PDB entry 4X0L | X-ray diffraction, 2.05 A resolution | chains B and C of the 3 polymer chains in the assembly

[Chain B]
Molecule: Hemoglobin subunit beta
Organism: Homo sapiens
UniProtKB: P68871 (HBB_HUMAN); residue numbers follow UniProt; this construct covers 2-147
Sequence (146 residues; row label = number of the first residue in the row):
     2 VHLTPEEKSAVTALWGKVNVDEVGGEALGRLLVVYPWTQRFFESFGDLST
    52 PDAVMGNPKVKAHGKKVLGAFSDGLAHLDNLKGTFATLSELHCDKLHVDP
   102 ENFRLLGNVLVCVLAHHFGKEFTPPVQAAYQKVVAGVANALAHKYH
Not modelled in the structure: 2, 147
UniProt features mapped onto this chain:
  - binding site ((2R)-2,3-bisphosphoglycerate): V2, H3, K83, H144
  - binding site (heme b): H64, H93
  - site: E8, K9 (Microbial infection: Cleavage), G26, E27 (Microbial infection: Cleavage), G30, R31 (Microbial infection: Cleavage), Y36, P37 (Microbial infection: Cleavage), W38, T39 (Microbial infection: Cleavage), F46, G47 (Microbial infection: Cleavage), D53, A54 (Microbial infection: Cleavage), G57, N58 (Microbial infection: Cleavage), K60 (Not glycated), F72, S73 (Microbial infection: Cleavage), G75, L76 (Microbial infection: Cleavage), K83 (Not glycated), T85, F86 (Microbial infection: Cleavage), H93, C94 (Microbial infection: Cleavage), K96 (Not glycated), R105, L106 (Microbial infection: Cleavage), L111, V112 (Microbial infection: Cleavage), G120, K121 (Microbial infection: Cleavage), F123, T124 (Microbial infection: Cleavage), A129, A130 (Microbial infection: Cleavage) and 2 more in UniProt
  - modified residue: V2 (N-acetylvaline), S10 (Phosphoserine), T13 (Phosphothreonine), S45 (Phosphoserine), T51 (Phosphothreonine), K60 (N6-acetyllysine), K83 (N6-acetyllysine), T88 (Phosphothreonine), C94 (S-nitrosocysteine), K145 (N6-acetyllysine)
  - glycosylation: V2 (N-linked (Glc) (glycation) valine), K9 (N-linked (Glc) (glycation) lysine), K18 (N-linked (Glc) (glycation) lysine), K67 (N-linked (Glc) (glycation) lysine), K121 (N-linked (Glc) (glycation) lysine), K145 (N-linked (Glc) (glycation) lysine)
  - natural variant: V2 (V2A: In Raleigh), H3 (H3L: In Graz; H3Q: In Okayama; H3R: In Deer Lodge; H3Y: In Fukuoka), P6 (P6R: In Warwickshire), E7 (E7A: In G-Makassar; E7K: In Hb C; E7Q: In Machida; E7V: In SKCA), E8 (E8G: In G-San Jose; E8K: In G-Siriraj), K9 (K9E: In N-Timone; K9Q: In J-Luhe; K9T: In Rio Grande), S10 (S10C: In Porto Alegre), A11 (A11D: In Ankara; A11V: In Iraq-Halabja), V12 (V12D: In Windsor; V12I: In Hamilton), A14 (A14D: In J-Lens), L15 (L15P: In Saki; L15R: In Soegn), W16 (W16G: In Randwick; W16R: In Belfast), 118 further natural variant entries in UniProt
Ion coordination: heme Fe: H93 (together with oxygen molecule)
Residues lining bound ligands: heme / oxygen molecule: L32, T39, F42, F43, F46, H64, K67, V68, A71, F72, L89, L92, H93, L97, V99, N103, F104, L107, V138, L142

[Chain C]
Molecule: Haptoglobin
Organism: Homo sapiens
UniProtKB: P00738 (HPT_HUMAN); residue numbers follow UniProt; this construct covers 148-406
Sequence (259 residues; each row starts with the number of its first residue):
   148 VCGKPKNPANPVQRILGGHLDAKGSFPWQAKMVSHHNLTTGATLINEQWL
   198 LTTAKNLFLNHSENATAKDIAPTLTLYVGKKQLVEIEKVVLHPNYSQVDI
   248 GLIKLKQKVSVNERVMPICLPSKDYAEVGRVGYVSGWGRNANFKFTDHLK
   298 YVMLPVADQDQCIRHYEGSTVPEKKTPKSPVGVQPILNEHTFCAGMSKYQ
   348 EDTCYGDAGSAFAVHDLEEDTWYATGILSFDKSCAVAEYGVYVKVTSIQD
   398 WVQKTIAEN
UniProt features mapped onto this chain:
  - region: V318 to T323 (Interaction with CD163)
  - glycosylation (N-linked (GlcNAc...) asparagine): N184 (complex), N207, N211, N241 (complex)
  - natural variant: I247 (I247T: In AHP)
Disulfides: C149-C266, C309-C340, C351-C381
Covalently attached groups: N-acetylglucosamine (NAG) linked to N241

[How chain B and chain C interact]
Residue-residue contacts (23; chain B residue first):
  V35(B) - Y346(C)
  P37(B) - Y346(C)
  W38(B) - Y346(C)  hydrophobic
  W38(B) - E348(C)
  R41(B) - Q160(C)  hydrogen bond
  R41(B) - I162(C)
  R41(B) - G165(C)  hydrogen bond (side chain-backbone)
  R41(B) - H166(C)
  E44(B) - Q160(C)  hydrogen bond
  H98(B) - L167(C)
  H98(B) - A169(C)
  V99(B) - L167(C)
  D100(B) - K297(C)
  P101(B) - L167(C)
  P101(B) - H295(C)
  E102(B) - N287(C)
  E102(B) - A288(C)  hydrogen bond (side chain-backbone)
  E102(B) - N289(C)  hydrogen bond (backbone-side chain)
  R105(B) - N289(C)
  L106(B) - N289(C)
  A143(B) - H295(C)
  Y146(B) - L167(C)  hydrophobic
  Y146(B) - H295(C)
Interface residues without a listed pair, chain B (15 interface residues in all): C94
Interface residues without a listed pair, chain C (17 interface residues in all): V159, K170, K291, Q347

[Summary]
15 residues of chain B and 17 residues of chain C are in contact, with 5 hydrogen bonds. Polar pairs include
R41(B)-Q160(C), R41(B)-G165(C) and E44(B)-Q160(C). Chain B binds heme / oxygen molecule. Covalently linked
N-acetylglucosamine: at N241(C).
Chain B is Hemoglobin subunit beta and chain C is Haptoglobin, both from Homo sapiens; the structure, Human
haptoglobin-haemoglobin complex, was determined by X-ray diffraction together with 5HU6 from the same study.
